Entry 6VXX (electron microscopy, 2.80 A resolution); this record covers chains A and B of the 3 polymer chains in the assembly.

== Chain A (and B) ==
Name: Spike glycoprotein
Organism: Severe acute respiratory syndrome coronavirus 2
Notes: fragment: ectodomain; chain B of this document is another copy of the same molecule, construct and numbering; everything in this record applies to it too
UniProtKB: P0DTC2 (SPIKE_SARS2); numbering as in UniProt (aligned over 14-1211)
Amino-acid sequence (1281 residues; row label = number of the first residue in the row; numbers below 1 keep their minus sign (Met-18 is residue -18)):
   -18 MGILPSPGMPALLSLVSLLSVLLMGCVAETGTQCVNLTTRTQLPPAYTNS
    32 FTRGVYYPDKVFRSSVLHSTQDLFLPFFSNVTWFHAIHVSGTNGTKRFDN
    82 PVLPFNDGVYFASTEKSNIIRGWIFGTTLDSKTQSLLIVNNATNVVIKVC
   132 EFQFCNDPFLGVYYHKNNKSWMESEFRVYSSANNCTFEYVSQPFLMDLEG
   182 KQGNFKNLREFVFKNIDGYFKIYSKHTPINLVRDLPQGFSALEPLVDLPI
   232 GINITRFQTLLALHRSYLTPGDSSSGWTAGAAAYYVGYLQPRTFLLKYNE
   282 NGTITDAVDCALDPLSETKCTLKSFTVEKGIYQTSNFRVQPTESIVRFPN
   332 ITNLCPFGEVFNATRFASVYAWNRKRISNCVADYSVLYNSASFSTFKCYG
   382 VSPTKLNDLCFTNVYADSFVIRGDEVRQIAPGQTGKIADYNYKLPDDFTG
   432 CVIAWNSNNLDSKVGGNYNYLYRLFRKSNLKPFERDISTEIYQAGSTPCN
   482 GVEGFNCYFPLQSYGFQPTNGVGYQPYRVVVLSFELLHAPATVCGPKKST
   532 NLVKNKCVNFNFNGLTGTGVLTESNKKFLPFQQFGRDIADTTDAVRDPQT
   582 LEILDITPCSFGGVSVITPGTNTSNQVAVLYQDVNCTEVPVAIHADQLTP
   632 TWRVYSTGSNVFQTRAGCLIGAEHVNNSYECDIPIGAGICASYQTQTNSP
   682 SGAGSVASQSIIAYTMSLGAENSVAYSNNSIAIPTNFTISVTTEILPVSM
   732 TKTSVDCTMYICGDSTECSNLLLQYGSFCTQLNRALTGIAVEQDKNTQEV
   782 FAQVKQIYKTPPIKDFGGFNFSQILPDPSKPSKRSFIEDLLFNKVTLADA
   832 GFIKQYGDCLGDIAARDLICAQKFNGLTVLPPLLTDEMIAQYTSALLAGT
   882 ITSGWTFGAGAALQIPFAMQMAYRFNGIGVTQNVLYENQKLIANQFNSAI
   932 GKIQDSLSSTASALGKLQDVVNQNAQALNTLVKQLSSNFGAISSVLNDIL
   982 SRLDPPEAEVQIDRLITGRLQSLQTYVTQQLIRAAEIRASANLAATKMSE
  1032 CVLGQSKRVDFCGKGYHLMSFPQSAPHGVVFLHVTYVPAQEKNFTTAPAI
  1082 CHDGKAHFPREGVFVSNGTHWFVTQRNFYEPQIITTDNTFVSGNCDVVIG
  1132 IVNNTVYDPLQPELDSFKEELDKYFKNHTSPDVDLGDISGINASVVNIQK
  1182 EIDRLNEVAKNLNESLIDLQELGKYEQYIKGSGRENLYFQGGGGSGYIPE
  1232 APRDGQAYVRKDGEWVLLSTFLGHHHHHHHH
Disordered / not traced: -18 to 26, 70-79, 144-164, 173-185, 246-262, 445-446, 455-461, 469-488, 502, 621-640, 677-688, 828-853, 1148-1262
Sequence notes: expression tag (-18 to 13, 1212-1262); conflict Ser682 (Arg in P0DTC2), Gly683 (Arg in P0DTC2), Gly685 (Arg in P0DTC2), Pro986 (Lys in P0DTC2), Pro987 (Val in P0DTC2)
UniProt features mapped onto this chain:
  - region: Asn280 to Cys301 (Putative superantigen), Arg403 to Asp405 (Integrin-binding motif), Asn448 to Phe456 (Immunodominant HLA epitope recognized by the CD8+), Pro681, Ala684 (Putative superantigen), Ser816 to Tyr837 (Fusion peptide 1), Lys835 to Phe855 (Fusion peptide 2), Asp1163 to Glu1202 (Heptad repeat 2)
  - site: Arg815, Ser816 (Cleavage)
  - glycosylation: Asn17 (N-linked (GlcNAc...) (complex) asparagine), Asn61 (N-linked (GlcNAc...) (hybrid) asparagine), Asn74 (N-linked (GlcNAc...) (complex) asparagine), Asn122 (N-linked (GlcNAc...) (hybrid) asparagine), Asn149 (N-linked (GlcNAc...) (complex) asparagine), Asn165 (N-linked (GlcNAc...) (complex) asparagine), Asn234 (N-linked (GlcNAc...) (high mannose) asparagine), Asn282 (N-linked (GlcNAc...) (complex) asparagine), Thr323 (O-linked (GalNAc) threonine), Ser325 (O-linked (HexNAc...) serine), Asn331 (N-linked (GlcNAc...) (complex) asparagine), Asn343 (N-linked (GlcNAc...) (complex) asparagine), Asn603 (N-linked (GlcNAc...) (hybrid) asparagine), Asn616 (N-linked (GlcNAc...) (complex) asparagine), Asn657 (N-linked (GlcNAc...) (complex) asparagine), Thr676 (O-linked (GlcNAc...) threonine), Thr678 (O-linked (GlcNAc...) threonine), Asn709 (N-linked (GlcNAc...) (high mannose) asparagine), Asn717 (N-linked (GlcNAc...) (hybrid) asparagine), Asn801 (N-linked (GlcNAc...) (hybrid) asparagine) and 6 more in UniProt
Disulfide bonds: Cys131-Cys166, Cys291-Cys301, Cys336-Cys361, Cys379-Cys432, Cys391-Cys525, Cys538-Cys590, Cys617-Cys649, Cys662-Cys671, Cys738-Cys760, Cys743-Cys749, Cys1032-Cys1043, Cys1082-Cys1126
Glycans and other covalent adducts: N-acetylglucosamine (NAG) linked to Asn61, Asn122, Asn165, Asn234, Asn282, Asn331, Asn343, Asn603, Asn616, Asn657, Asn709, Asn717, Asn801, Asn1074, Asn1098, Asn1134
Reported in the primary citation:
  - post-translational modification sites: Asn61, Asn122, Asn165, Asn234, Asn282, Asn331, Asn343, Asn603, Asn616, Asn657, Asn709, Asn717, Asn801, Asn1074, Asn1098, Asn1134

== Interface between chain A and chain B ==
Pairs across the interface (175; chain A residue first):
  Asn317(A) - Asp737(B)  hydrogen bond
  Arg355(A) - Tyr200(B)  hydrogen bond
  Gly381(A) - Leu984(B)
  Val382(A) - Arg983(B)
  Ser383(A) - Arg983(B)  hydrogen bond (backbone-backbone)
  Ser383(A) - Leu984(B)
  Ser383(A) - Asp985(B)  hydrogen bond (side chain-backbone)
  Thr385(A) - Asp985(B)  hydrogen bond
  Lys386(A) - Leu981(B)
  Lys386(A) - Ser982(B)
  Lys386(A) - Arg983(B)
  Lys386(A) - Leu984(B)
  Lys386(A) - Asp985(B)
  Leu390(A) - Arg983(B)
  Tyr396(A) - Tyr200(B)
  Tyr396(A) - Pro230(B)
  Thr415(A) - Tyr369(B)  hydrogen bond
  Gly416(A) - Tyr369(B)
  Lys417(A) - Asn370(B)  hydrogen bond (side chain-backbone)
  Tyr421(A) - Asn370(B)  hydrogen bond
  Leu517(A) - Arg983(B)
  His519(A) - Asp979(B)  salt bridge
  Ala520(A) - Lys41(B)
  Leu546(A) - Asp979(B)
  Thr547(A) - Asn978(B)  hydrogen bond (backbone-side chain)
  Gly548(A) - Asn978(B)
  Lys558(A) - Phe43(B)
  Lys558(A) - Asn282(B)
  Phe559(A) - Phe43(B)  hydrophobic
  Leu560(A) - Tyr38(B)
  Phe562(A) - Tyr38(B)  hydrophobic
  Phe562(A) - Asp40(B)
  Phe562(A) - Lys41(B)
  Phe562(A) - Glu224(B)
  Phe562(A) - Pro225(B)  hydrophobic
  Gln563(A) - Lys41(B)
  Gln563(A) - Val42(B)  hydrogen bond (side chain-backbone)
  Gln563(A) - Phe43(B)
  Gln564(A) - Lys41(B)  hydrogen bond (backbone-backbone)
  Phe565(A) - Lys41(B)
  Phe565(A) - Val42(B)
  Phe565(A) - Phe43(B)  hydrogen bond (backbone-backbone)
  Gly566(A) - Phe43(B)
  Arg567(A) - Val42(B)
  Arg567(A) - Phe43(B)  hydrogen bond (backbone-backbone)
  Asp568(A) - Lys854(B)  salt bridge
  Ile569(A) - Val47(B)  hydrophobic
  Ile569(A) - Lys964(B)
  Ala570(A) - Asn856(B)
  Ala570(A) - Val963(B)  hydrophobic
  Ala570(A) - Leu966(B)  hydrophobic
  Ala570(A) - Ser967(B)
  Asp571(A) - Ser967(B)
  Asp571(A) - Ser975(B)  hydrogen bond
  Asp571(A) - Val976(B)
  Pro589(A) - Phe855(B)
  Phe592(A) - Met740(B)  hydrophobic
  Phe592(A) - Phe855(B)  hydrophobic
  Gln613(A) - Leu861(B)
  Ala647(A) - Pro862(B)  hydrophobic
  Pro665(A) - Leu864(B)  hydrophobic
  Gly667(A) - Pro863(B)
  Gly667(A) - Leu864(B)
  Ala668(A) - Pro863(B)  hydrogen bond (backbone-backbone)
  Ala668(A) - Leu864(B)
  Ala668(A) - Thr866(B)
  Gly669(A) - Leu864(B)  hydrogen bond (backbone-backbone)
  Gly669(A) - Thr866(B)
  Gly669(A) - Met869(B)
  Ile670(A) - Leu864(B)
  Cys671(A) - Leu864(B)  hydrophobic
  Thr696(A) - Met869(B)
  Met697(A) - Leu864(B)
  Met697(A) - Leu865(B)  hydrophobic
  Met697(A) - Met869(B)  hydrophobic
  Leu699(A) - Ile788(B)
  Leu699(A) - Met869(B)
  Leu699(A) - Gln872(B)
  Leu699(A) - Tyr873(B)  hydrogen bond (backbone-side chain)
  Gly700(A) - Lys786(B)
  Ala701(A) - Gln787(B)
  Ala701(A) - Ile788(B)  hydrogen bond (backbone-backbone)
  Glu702(A) - Ile788(B)
  Glu702(A) - Lys790(B)  salt bridge
  Asn703(A) - Gln787(B)  hydrogen bond
  Asn703(A) - Ile788(B)  hydrogen bond (backbone-backbone)
  Asn703(A) - Tyr789(B)
  Ser704(A) - Lys790(B)
  Val705(A) - Tyr789(B)  hydrophobic
  Val705(A) - Lys790(B)
  Val705(A) - Thr883(B)
  Val705(A) - Ala893(B)  hydrophobic
  Val705(A) - Gln895(B)
  Ala706(A) - Gln895(B)
  Tyr707(A) - Pro792(B)  hydrophobic
  Tyr707(A) - Asp796(B)  hydrogen bond (side chain-backbone)
  Tyr707(A) - Phe797(B)
  Tyr707(A) - Thr883(B)
  Tyr707(A) - Ile896(B)
  Tyr707(A) - Pro897(B)  hydrophobic
  Tyr707(A) - Phe898(B)  hydrogen bond (side chain-backbone)
  Ser708(A) - Pro897(B)
  Asn709(A) - Asp796(B)
  Asn709(A) - Pro897(B)
  Ser711(A) - Gln895(B)  hydrogen bond
  Ser711(A) - Ile896(B)
  Ser711(A) - Pro897(B)
  Ile712(A) - Gln895(B)
  Ile712(A) - Tyr904(B)
  Ala713(A) - Leu894(B)
  Ala713(A) - Gln895(B)  hydrogen bond (backbone-backbone)
  Pro715(A) - Leu894(B)
  Gln957(A) - Arg765(B)
  Thr961(A) - Ser758(B)
  Thr961(A) - Gln762(B)
  Gln965(A) - Tyr756(B)  hydrogen bond (side chain-backbone)
  Gln965(A) - Gly757(B)
  Gln965(A) - Ser758(B)  hydrogen bond
  Gln965(A) - Phe759(B)
  Ser968(A) - Gln755(B)
  Ser968(A) - Tyr756(B)
  Ser968(A) - Gly757(B)  hydrogen bond (side chain-backbone)
  Asn969(A) - Gln755(B)
  Phe970(A) - Gln755(B)  hydrogen bond (backbone-backbone)
  Phe970(A) - Tyr756(B)  hydrophobic
  Phe970(A) - Phe759(B)  hydrophobic
  Gly971(A) - Gln755(B)
  Pro987(A) - Gly413(B)
  Gly999(A) - Phe759(B)
  Gln1002(A) - Phe759(B)
  Gln1002(A) - Gln1005(B)  hydrogen bond
  Ser1003(A) - Phe759(B)
  Thr1006(A) - Phe759(B)
  Thr1006(A) - Gln762(B)
  Thr1006(A) - Gln1005(B)
  Thr1009(A) - Thr1009(B)
  Gln1010(A) - Leu1012(B)
  Ile1013(A) - Leu1012(B)  hydrophobic
  Glu1017(A) - Arg1019(B)
  Arg1039(A) - Glu1031(B)  salt bridge
  Arg1039(A) - Arg1039(B)
  Val1040(A) - Ser1030(B)
  Val1040(A) - Glu1031(B)
  Val1040(A) - Gly1035(B)
  Asp1041(A) - Ser1030(B)
  Asp1041(A) - Leu1034(B)
  Lys1045(A) - Gly889(B)
  Lys1045(A) - Ala890(B)  hydrogen bond (side chain-backbone)
  Lys1045(A) - Gly891(B)
  Gly1046(A) - Ala890(B)
  Tyr1047(A) - Trp886(B)
  Tyr1047(A) - Ala890(B)  hydrophobic
  Glu1072(A) - Ala892(B)
  Glu1072(A) - Leu894(B)
  Asn1074(A) - Gln895(B)  hydrogen bond
  Thr1077(A) - Pro897(B)
  Thr1077(A) - Met900(B)  hydrogen bond
  Pro1079(A) - Tyr917(B)  hydrophobic
  Phe1089(A) - Asn914(B)
  Phe1089(A) - Tyr917(B)  hydrophobic
  Pro1090(A) - Gln913(B)  hydrogen bond (backbone-side chain)
  Val1094(A) - Met900(B)  hydrophobic
  Val1094(A) - Tyr904(B)
  Arg1107(A) - Tyr904(B)
  Phe1121(A) - Thr912(B)
  Phe1121(A) - Gln913(B)
  Phe1121(A) - Asn914(B)
  Ser1123(A) - Asn914(B)  hydrogen bond
  Ser1123(A) - Glu918(B)  hydrogen bond
  Ser1123(A) - Glu1111(B)
  Val1128(A) - Glu918(B)
  Leu1141(A) - Leu1141(B)  hydrophobic
  Leu1141(A) - Glu1144(B)
  Leu1145(A) - Glu1144(B)
  Leu1145(A) - Leu1145(B)  hydrophobic
Other interface residues (no listed pair), chain A (113 interface residues in all): Gln314, Arg319, Arg357, Pro521, Gly545, Lys557, Thr572, Thr588, Arg646, Cys662, Ile666, Asn710, Asp985, Phe1042, Val1068, Ala1078, Gly1124, Val1129, Ile1130
Other interface residues (no listed pair), chain B (100 interface residues in all): Ala372, Thr415, Asp427, Ser735, Asp745, Gly857, Asn907, Gln920, Lys921, Glu988, Ile1013, Thr1027

== In short ==
Chain A and chain B form an interface of 113 and 100 residues respectively, with 35 hydrogen bonds and 4 salt
bridges. Polar pairs include His519(A)-Asp979(B), Asp568(A)-Lys854(B) and Glu702(A)-Lys790(B). Covalently
linked N-acetylglucosamine: at Asn61(A), Asn122(A), Asn165(A), Asn234(A), Asn282(A) and Asn331(A) and 10 more.
From the paper: modification sites Asn61(A), Asn122(A) and Asn165(A) among others.
Chain A and chain B are both Spike glycoprotein (Severe acute respiratory syndrome coronavirus 2); the
structure, Structure of the SARS-CoV-2 spike glycoprotein (closed state), was determined by electron
microscopy, deposited together with 6VYB.
